6VZ4 - chains G and J of the 14 polymer chains in the assembly; structure by electron microscopy, 3.90 A resolution.

== Chain G ==
Name: Histone H2A
Organism: Xenopus laevis
Reference sequence: Q6AZJ8 (Q6AZJ8_XENLA); residues 1-130 here = UniProt positions 1-130
Sequence (130 residues; row label = number of the first residue in the row):
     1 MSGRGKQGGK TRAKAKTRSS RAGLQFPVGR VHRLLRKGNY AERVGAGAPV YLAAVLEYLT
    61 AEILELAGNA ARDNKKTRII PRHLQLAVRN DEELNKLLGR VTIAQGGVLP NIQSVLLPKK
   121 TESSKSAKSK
Unresolved in the structure: 1-12, 120-130

== Chain J ==
Molecule: 185-nt DNA strand
Organism: synthetic construct
Sequence (185 nucleotides; numbered -17 to 167; the number before each row is that of its first residue; numbers below 1 keep their minus sign (DA-17 is residue -17)):
   -17 ATCGCTGTTC ACCGCGAGTC AGGATGTATA TATCTGACAC GTGCCTGGAG ACTAGGGAGT
    43 AATCCCCTTG GCGGTTAAAA CGCGGGGGAC AGCGCGTACG TGCGTTTAAG CGGTGCTAGA
   103 GCTGTCTACG ACCAATTGAG CGGCCTCGGC ACCGGGATTC TCGAGCATCA GAGACCTAGG
   163 GTGAT
Unresolved in the structure: -17 to 0, 147-167

== Chain G / chain J interface ==
Contacting residue pairs - 14 pairs, chain G then chain J:
  Arg30(G) - DG122(J)  phosphate contact
  Arg30(G) - DC123(J)  salt bridge to the phosphate
  Arg43(G) - DG112(J)  hydrogen bond to the sugar
  Arg43(G) - DA113(J)  phosphate contact
  Val44(G) - DG112(J)  sugar contact
  Val44(G) - DA113(J)  hydrogen bond to the phosphate
  Gly45(G) - DG112(J)  sugar contact
  Ala46(G) - DG112(J)  phosphate contact
  Lys76(G) - DC132(J)  phosphate contact
  Lys76(G) - DA133(J)  salt bridge to the phosphate
  Thr77(G) - DG131(J)  hydrogen bond to the phosphate
  Thr77(G) - DC132(J)  hydrogen bond to the phosphate
  Arg78(G) - DG131(J)  hydrogen bond to the sugar
  Arg78(G) - DC132(J)  hydrogen bond to the phosphate
Interface residues without a listed pair, chain G (11 interface residues in all): His32, Glu42, Lys75
Interface residues without a listed pair, chain J (8 interface residues in all): DC111

== In short ==
The interface between chain G and chain J involves 11 residues on one side and 8 on the other, with 6 hydrogen
bonds and 2 salt bridges. Polar contacts include Arg43(G)-DG112(J), Arg78(G)-DG131(J) and Val44(G)-DA113(J).
Here chain G is Histone H2A (Xenopus laevis) and chain J is a 185-nt DNA strand (synthetic construct). Entry
6VZ4 (Cryo-EM structure of Sth1-Arp7-Arp9-Rtt102 bound to the nucleosome in ADP Beryllium Fluoride state) was
determined by electron microscopy (same publication as 6VZG).
